Entry 6ZXJ (electron microscopy, 3.50 A resolution); this record covers chains C and I of the 9 polymer chains in the assembly.

Chain C:
Name: Protective antigen
From: Bacillus anthracis
UniProtKB: Q68GS1 (Q68GS1_BACAN); residues 0-735 here correspond to UniProt positions 1-736 (UniProt number = residue number + 1)
Amino-acid sequence (759 residues; each row starts with the number of its first residue; numbers below 1 keep their minus sign (Met-23 is residue -23)):
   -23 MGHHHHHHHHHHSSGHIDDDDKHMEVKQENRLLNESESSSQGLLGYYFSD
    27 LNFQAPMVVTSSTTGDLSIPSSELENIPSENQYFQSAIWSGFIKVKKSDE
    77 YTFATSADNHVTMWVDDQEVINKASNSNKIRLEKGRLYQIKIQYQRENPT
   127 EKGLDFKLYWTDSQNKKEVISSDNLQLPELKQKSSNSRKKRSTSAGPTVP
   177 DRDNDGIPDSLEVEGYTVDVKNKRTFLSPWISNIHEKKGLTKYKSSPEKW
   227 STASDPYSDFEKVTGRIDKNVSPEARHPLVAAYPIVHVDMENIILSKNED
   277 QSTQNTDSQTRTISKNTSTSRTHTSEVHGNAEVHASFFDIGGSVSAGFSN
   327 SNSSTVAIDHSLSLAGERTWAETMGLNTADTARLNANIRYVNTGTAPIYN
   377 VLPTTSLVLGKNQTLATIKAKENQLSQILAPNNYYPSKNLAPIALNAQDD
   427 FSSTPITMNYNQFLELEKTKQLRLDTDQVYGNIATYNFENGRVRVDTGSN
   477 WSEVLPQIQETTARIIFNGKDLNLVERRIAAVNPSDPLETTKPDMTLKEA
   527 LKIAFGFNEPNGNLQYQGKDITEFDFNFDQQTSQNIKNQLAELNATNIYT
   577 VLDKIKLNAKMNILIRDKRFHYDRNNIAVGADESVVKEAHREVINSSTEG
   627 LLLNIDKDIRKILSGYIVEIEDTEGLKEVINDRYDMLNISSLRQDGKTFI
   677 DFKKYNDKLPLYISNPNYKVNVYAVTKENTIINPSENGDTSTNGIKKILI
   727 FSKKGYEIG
Unresolved in the structure: -23 to 174, 275-286, 302-322, 735
Sequence notes: initiating methionine (-23); expression tag (-22 to -1)

Chain I:
Name: Lethal factor
From: Bacillus anthracis
Notes: EC 3.4.24.83
UniProtKB: P15917 (LEF_BACAN); residues -32 to 776 here correspond to UniProt positions 1-809 (UniProt number = residue number + 33)
Amino-acid sequence (809 residues; each row starts with the number of its first residue; numbers below 1 keep their minus sign (Met-32 is residue -32)):
   -32 MNIKKEFIKVISMSCLVTAITLSGPVFIPLVQGAGGHGDVGMHVKEKEKN
    18 KDENKRKDEERNKTQEEHLKEIMKHIVKIEVKGEEAVKKEAAEKLLEKVP
    68 SDVLEMYKAIGGKIYIVDGDITKHISLEALSEDKKKIKDIYGKDALLHEH
   118 YVYAKEGYEPVLVIQSSEDYVENTEKALNVYYEIGKILSRDILSKINQPY
   168 QKFLDVLNTIKNASDSDGQDLLFTNQLKEHPTDFSVEFLEQNSNEVQEVF
   218 AKAFAYYIEPQHRDVLQLYAPEAFNYMDKFNEQEINLSLEELKDQRMLAR
   268 YEKWEKIKQHYQHWSDSLSEEGRGLLKKLQIPIEPKKDDIIHSLSQEEKE
   318 LLKRIQIDSSDFLSTEEKEFLKKLQIDIRDSLSEEEKELLNRIQVDSSNP
   368 LSEKEKEFLKKLKLDIQPYDINQRLQDTGGLIDSPSINLDVRKQYKRDIQ
   418 NIDALLHQSIGSTLYNKIYLYENMNINNLTATLGADLVDSTDNTKINRGI
   468 FNEFKKNFKYSISSNYMIVDINERPALDNERLKWRIQLSPDTRAGYLENG
   518 KLILQRNIGLEIKDVQIIKQSEKEYIRIDAKVVPKSKIDTKIQEAQLNIN
   568 QEWNKALGLPKYTKLITFNVHNRYASNIVESAYLILNEWKNNIQSDLIKK
   618 VTNYLVDGNGRFVFTDITLPNIAEQYTHQDEIYEQVHSKGLYVPESRSIL
   668 LHGPSKGVELRNDSEGFIHEFGHAVDDYAGYLLDKNQSDLVTNSKKFIDI
   718 FKEEGSNLTSYGRTNEAEFFAEAFRLMHSTDHAERLKVQKNAPKTFQFIN
   768 DQIKFIINS
Unresolved in the structure: -32 to 31, 339-342, 346-367, 398-400, 430-432, 774-776
UniProt features mapped onto this chain:
  - region: Arg263 to Gln297 (IIA)
  - active site: Glu687 (Proton acceptor)
  - binding site (Zn(2+)): His686, His690, Tyr728, Glu735

Chain C / chain I interface:
Residue-residue contacts (17; chain C residue first):
  Val175(C) with Ile46(I), hydrophobic
  Asn180(C) with Leu36(I)
  Gly182(C) with Met40(I)
  Pro184(C) with Val44(I)
  Lys197(C) with Glu135(I), salt bridge
  Arg200(C) with Glu139(I), salt bridge
  Thr201(C) with Ile43(I)
  Phe202(C) with Ile43(I); Lys45(I)
  Leu203(C) with Ile43(I), hydrogen bond (backbone-backbone); Val44(I), hydrophobic; Lys45(I), hydrogen bond (backbone-backbone)
  Pro205(C) with Lys45(I); Ile46(I)
  Ile207(C) with Val48(I), hydrophobic
  Phe464(C) with Leu36(I), hydrophobic
  Glu465(C) with His35(I), salt bridge
Other interface residues (no listed pair), chain C (16 interface residues in all): Leu187, Phe236, Arg242
Other interface residues (no listed pair), chain I (12 interface residues in all): Gln32, Ile39

Overview:
The interface between chain C and chain I involves 16 residues on one side and 12 on the other; the contacts
include 2 hydrogen bonds and 3 salt bridges. Among the polar pairs are Lys197(C)-Glu135(I),
Arg200(C)-Glu139(I) and Glu465(C)-His35(I).
Chain C is Protective antigen and chain I is Lethal factor, both from Bacillus anthracis; the structure,
Fully-loaded anthrax lethal toxin in its heptameric pre-pore state, in which the third lethal factor is ...,
was determined by electron microscopy, deposited together with 6ZXK and 6ZXL.
